PDB entry 6BF7 | electron microscopy, 6.50 A resolution (low resolution: residue-level contacts below are approximate; hydrogen-bond / salt-bridge calls are withheld) | chains A and C of the 6 polymer chains in the assembly

# Chain A
Name: Insulin-degrading enzyme
From: Homo sapiens
Notes: EC 3.4.24.56
UniProtKB: P14735 (IDE_HUMAN); residues 46-1011 here = UniProt positions 46-1011
Chain sequence (966 residues; numbered 46 to 1011; the number before each row is that of its first residue):
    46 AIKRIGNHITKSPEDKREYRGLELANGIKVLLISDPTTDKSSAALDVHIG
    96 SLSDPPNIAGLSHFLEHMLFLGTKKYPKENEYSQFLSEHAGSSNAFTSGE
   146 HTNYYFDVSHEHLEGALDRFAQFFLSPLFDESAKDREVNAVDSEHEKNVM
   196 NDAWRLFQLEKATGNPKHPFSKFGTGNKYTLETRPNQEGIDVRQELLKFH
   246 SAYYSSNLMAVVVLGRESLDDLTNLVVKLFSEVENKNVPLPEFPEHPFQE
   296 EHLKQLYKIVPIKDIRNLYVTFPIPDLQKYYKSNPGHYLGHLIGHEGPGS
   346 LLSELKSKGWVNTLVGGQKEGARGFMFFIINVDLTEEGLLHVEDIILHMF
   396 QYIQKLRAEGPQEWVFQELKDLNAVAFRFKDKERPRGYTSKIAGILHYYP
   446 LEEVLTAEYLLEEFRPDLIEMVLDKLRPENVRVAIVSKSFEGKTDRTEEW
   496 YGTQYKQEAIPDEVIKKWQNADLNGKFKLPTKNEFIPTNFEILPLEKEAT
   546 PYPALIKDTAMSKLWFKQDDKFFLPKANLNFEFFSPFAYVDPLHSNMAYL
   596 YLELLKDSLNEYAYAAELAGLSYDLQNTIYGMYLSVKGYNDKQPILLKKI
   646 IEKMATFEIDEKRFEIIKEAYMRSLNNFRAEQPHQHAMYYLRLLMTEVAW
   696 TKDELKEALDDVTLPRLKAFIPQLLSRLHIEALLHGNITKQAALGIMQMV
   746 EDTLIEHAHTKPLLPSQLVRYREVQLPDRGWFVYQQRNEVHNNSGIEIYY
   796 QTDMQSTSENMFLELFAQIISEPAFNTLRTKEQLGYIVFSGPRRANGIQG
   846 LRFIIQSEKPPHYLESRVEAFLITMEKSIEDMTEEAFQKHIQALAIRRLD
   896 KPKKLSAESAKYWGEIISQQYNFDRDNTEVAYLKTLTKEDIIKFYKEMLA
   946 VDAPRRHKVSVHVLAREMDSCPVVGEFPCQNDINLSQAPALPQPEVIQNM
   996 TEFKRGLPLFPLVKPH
Not modelled in the structure: 964-980
Differences from the reference sequence: engineered mutation Leu110 (Cys in P14735), Ser171 (Cys in P14735), Ala178 (Cys in P14735), Val257 (Cys in P14735), Leu414 (Cys in P14735), Asn573 (Cys in P14735), Ser590 (Cys in P14735), Ser789 (Cys in P14735), Ala812 (Cys in P14735), Ala819 (Cys in P14735), Ser904 (Cys in P14735)
UniProt features mapped onto this chain:
  - motif: Glu853 to Tyr858 (SlyX motif)
  - active site: Glu111 (Proton acceptor)
  - binding site (Zn(2+)): His108, His112, Glu189
  - binding site (substrate): His336 to Gly342, Leu359 to Gln363
  - binding site (ATP): Arg429, Asp895 to Ser901
  - modified residue (N6-succinyllysine): Lys192, Lys697
  - mutagenesis: Glu111 (E111Q: Loss of catalytic activity), Ser132 (S132C: Increases catalytic rate towards INS and amyloid; when associated with C-817), Asn184 (N184C: Increases catalytic rate towards INS and amyloid; when associated with C-828), Pro286 (P286G: Reduced enzyme activity), Gly366 to Gly369 (Reduced enzyme activity), Asp426 (D426C: Increases catalytic rate towards INS and amyloid; when associated with C-899), Tyr496 (Y496A: Strongly reduced enzyme activity), Phe530 (F530A: Strongly increased enzyme activity), Arg767 (R767A: Decreases dimerization. No effect on degradation of ANP. Retains the ability to degrade an aberrant form of ANP, when in the presence of both ANP and the aberrant ANP), Glu817 (E817C: Increases catalytic rate towards INS and amyloid; when associated with C-132), Gln828 (Q828C: Increases catalytic rate towards INS and amyloid; when associated with C-184), Tyr831 (Y831F: No effect on catalytic activity), 1 further mutagenesis entry in UniProt
What the authors report for this chain:
  - mutagenesis - F530A: increased catalytic activity (citing earlier work)

# Chain C
Name: Fab H11-E heavy chain
From: Mus musculus
UniProtKB: P0DOX5 (IGG1_HUMAN); residues 127-221 here correspond to UniProt positions 125-219 (UniProt number = residue number - 2)
Chain sequence (218 residues; numbered 4 to 221; the number before each row is that of its first residue):
     4 EVQLVESGGGLVQPGGSLRLSCAASGFNISSSSIHWVRQAPGKGLEWVAS
    54 IYSYSGSTYYADSVKGRFTISADTSKNTAYLQMNSLRAEDTAVYYCARHY
   104 SAVAGLDYWGQGTLVTVFNQIKPPSVFPLAPSSKSTSGGTAALGCLVKDY
   154 FPEPVTVSWNSGALTSGVHTFPAVLQSSGLYSLSSVVTVPSSSLGTQTYI
   204 CNVNHKPSNTKVDKKVEP
Not modelled in the structure: 155
Disulfides: Cys25-Cys99, Cys148-Cys204

# Interface between chain A and chain C
Residue-residue contacts (34; chain A residue first):
  Leu301(A) with Tyr57(C)
  Leu385(A) with Ser60(C); Thr61(C); Tyr62(C)
  His386(A) with Tyr62(C); Lys68(C)
  Val387(A) with Tyr62(C)
  Glu388(A) with Tyr55(C); Ser58(C); Ser60(C); Tyr62(C)
  Lys488(A) with Asp76(C); Thr77(C); Ser78(C)
  Glu503(A) with Ser33(C); Ser56(C); Tyr57(C)
  Ala504(A) with Ser33(C)
  Pro506(A) with Ser34(C); Ser35(C); Tyr57(C)
  Asp507(A) with Ser104(C)
  Glu508(A) with Ser35(C); Ser36(C); His102(C); Tyr103(C); Ser104(C); Ala105(C)
  Val509(A) with Tyr57(C)
  Lys511(A) with Ser104(C); Ala105(C); Val106(C)
  Lys512(A) with Val106(C)
  Asn515(A) with Val106(C)
Other interface residues (no listed pair), chain A (19 interface residues in all): Lys303, Glu382, Asp389, Ile505
Other interface residues (no listed pair), chain C (21 interface residues in all): Gly59

# Summary
Chain A and chain C form an interface of 19 and 21 residues respectively. From UniProt: active-site residue
Glu111(A), 3 Zn2+-binding residues, 12 substrate-binding residues and 8 ATP-binding residues on chain A. The
paper reports that F530A of chain A increases catalytic activity.
Here chain A is Insulin-degrading enzyme (Homo sapiens) and chain C is Fab H11-E heavy chain (Mus musculus).
Entry 6BF7 (Cryo-EM structure of human insulin degrading enzyme in complex with FAB H11-E heavy chain, FAB
H11-E ...) was determined by electron microscopy together with 5WOB, 6B3Q, 6B70, 6B7Z, 6BF9 and 6BFC from the
same study.
